Entry 6K71 (electron microscopy, 4.30 A resolution (low resolution: residue-level contacts below are approximate; hydrogen-bond / salt-bridge calls are withheld)); this record covers chains B and H of the 13 polymer chains in the assembly.

Chain B:
Protein: Translation initiation factor eIF-2B subunit alpha
From: Homo sapiens
UniProt: Q14232 (EI2BA_HUMAN); numbering as in UniProt (aligned over 1-305)
Amino-acid sequence (305 residues; numbered 1 to 305; the number before each row is that of its first residue):
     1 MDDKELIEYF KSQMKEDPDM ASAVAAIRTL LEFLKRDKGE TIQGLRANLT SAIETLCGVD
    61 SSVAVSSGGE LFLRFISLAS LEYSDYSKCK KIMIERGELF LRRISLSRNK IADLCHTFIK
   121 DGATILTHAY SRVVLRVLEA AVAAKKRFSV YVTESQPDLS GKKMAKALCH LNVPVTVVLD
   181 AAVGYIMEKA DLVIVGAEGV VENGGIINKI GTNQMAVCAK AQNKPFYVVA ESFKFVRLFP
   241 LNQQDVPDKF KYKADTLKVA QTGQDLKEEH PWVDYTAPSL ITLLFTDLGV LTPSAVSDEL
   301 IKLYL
Not modelled in the structure: 1-3, 37-43, 78-90, 253-269

Chain H:
Protein: Translation initiation factor eIF-2B subunit delta
From: Homo sapiens
UniProt: Q9UI10 (EI2BD_HUMAN); numbering as in UniProt (aligned over 1-523)
Amino-acid sequence (523 residues; row label = number of the first residue in the row):
     1 MAAVAVAVRE DSGSGMKAEL PPGPGAVGRE MTKEEKLQLR KEKKQQKKKR KEEKGAEPET
    61 GSAVSAAQCQ VGPTRELPES GIQLGTPREK VPAGRSKAEL RAERRAKQEA ERALKQARKG
   121 EQGGPPPKAS PSTAGETPSG VKRLPEYPQV DDLLLRRLVK KPERQQVPTR KDYGSKVSLF
   181 SHLPQYSRQN SLTQFMSIPS SVIHPAMVRL GLQYSQGLVS GSNARCIALL RALQQVIQDY
   241 TTPPNEELSR DLVNKLKPYM SFLTQCRPLS ASMHNAIKFL NKEITSVGSS KREEEAKSEL
   301 RAAIDRYVQE KIVLAAQAIS RFAYQKISNG DVILVYGCSS LVSRILQEAW TEGRRFRVVV
   361 VDSRPWLEGR HTLRSLVHAG VPASYLLIPA ASYVLPEVSK VLLGAHALLA NGSVMSRVGT
   421 AQLALVARAH NVPVLVCCET YKFCERVQTD AFVSNELDDP DDLQCKRGEH VALANWQNHA
   481 SLRLLNLVYD VTPPELVDLV ITELGMIPCS SVPVVLRVKS SDQ
Not modelled in the structure: 1-165, 523
Curated features (UniProtKB/Swiss-Prot):
  - region: Arg-170 to Leu-179 (May bind the chemical integrated stress response (ISR) inhibitor ISRIB)
  - modified residue: Ala-2 (N-acetylalanine), Ser-12 (Phosphoserine), Thr-86 (Phosphothreonine), Ser-130 (Phosphoserine)
  - natural variant: Arg-209 (R209Q: In VWM4), Ala-228 (A228V: In VWM4), Leu-269 (L269R: In VWM4), Arg-357 (R357Q: In VWM4), Arg-374 (R374C: In VWM4), Cys-465 (C465R: In VWM4), Tyr-489 (Y489H: In VWM4)

Chain B / chain H interface:
Contacting residue pairs - 15 pairs, chain B then chain H:
  Glu-202(B) with Met-506(H); Pro-508(H)
  Asn-203(B) with Asp-498(H); Pro-508(H)
  Phe-239(B) with Lys-326(H); Leu-499(H); Met-506(H)
  Leu-241(B) with Asp-498(H); Leu-499(H)
  Ser-294(B) with Ser-511(H)
  Ser-297(B) with Ser-511(H)
  Asp-298(B) with Val-514(H)
  Ile-301(B) with Leu-504(H); Ile-507(H)
  Tyr-304(B) with Leu-504(H)
Other interface residues (no listed pair), chain B (10 interface residues in all): Asn-242
Other interface residues (no listed pair), chain H (11 interface residues in all): Lys-400, Pro-433

Overview:
The interface between chain B and chain H involves 10 residues on one side and 11 on the other.
Chain B is Translation initiation factor eIF-2B subunit alpha and chain H is Translation initiation factor
eIF-2B subunit delta, both from Homo sapiens; the structure, eIF2 - eIF2B complex, was determined by electron
microscopy, deposited together with 6K72, 6JLY and 6JLZ.
